7ZBA - chain A; structure by X-ray diffraction, 1.23 A resolution.

== Chain A ==
Protein: Haloalkane dehalogenase
Organism: Rhodococcus sp
Notes: EC 3.8.1.5
UniProt: P0A3G3 (DHAA_RHOSO); residue numbers follow UniProt; this construct covers 1-290
Chain sequence (303 residues; numbered 1 to 303; the number before each row is that of its first residue):
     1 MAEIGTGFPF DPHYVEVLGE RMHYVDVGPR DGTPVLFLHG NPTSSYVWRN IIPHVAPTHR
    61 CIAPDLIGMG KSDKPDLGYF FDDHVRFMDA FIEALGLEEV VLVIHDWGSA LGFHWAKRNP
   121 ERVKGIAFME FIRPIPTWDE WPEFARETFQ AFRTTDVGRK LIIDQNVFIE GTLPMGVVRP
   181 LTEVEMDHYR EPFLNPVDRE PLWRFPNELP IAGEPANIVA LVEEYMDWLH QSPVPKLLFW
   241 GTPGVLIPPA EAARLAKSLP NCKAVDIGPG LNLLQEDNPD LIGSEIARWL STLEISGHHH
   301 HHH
Not modelled in the structure: 1-3, 294-303
Construct notes: engineered mutation Ala-2 (Ser in P0A3G3), Val-47 (Leu in P0A3G3), Thr-58 (Ser in P0A3G3), Gly-78 (Asp in P0A3G3), Phe-87 (Tyr in P0A3G3), Met-88 (Leu in P0A3G3), Phe-128 (Cys in P0A3G3), Thr-155 (Ala in P0A3G3), Lys-160 (Glu in P0A3G3), Val-167 (Ala in P0A3G3), Thr-172 (Ala in P0A3G3), Met-175 (Lys in P0A3G3), Gly-176 (Cys in P0A3G3), Asn-195 (Lys in P0A3G3), Glu-224 (Ala in P0A3G3), Asp-227 (Asn in P0A3G3), Lys-257 (Glu in P0A3G3), Ala-264 (Thr in P0A3G3), Asn-272 (His in P0A3G3), Leu-273 (Tyr in P0A3G3); expression tag (291-303)
Covalent attachments: HaloTag with Me-TRaQ-G ligand (IL7) linked to Asp-106
Small-molecule neighbours: HaloTag with Me-TRaQ-G ligand (IL7; 4-(7-azanyl-5,5-dimethyl-3-methylimino-benzo[b][1]benzosilin-10-yl)-N-[2-[2-(6-chloranylhexoxy)ethoxy]ethyl]-3-methyl-benzamide): Asn-41, Trp-107, Ile-132, Phe-144, Ala-145, Thr-148, Phe-149, Phe-152, Leu-161, Val-167, Glu-170, Gly-171, Thr-172, Met-175, Gly-176, Leu-209, Val-245, Leu-246, Asn-272
What the authors report for this chain:
  - binding site for HaloTag with Me-TRaQ-G ligand: Asp-106, Phe-152, Val-167, Thr-172

== Overview ==
Covalently linked HaloTag with Me-TRaQ-G ligand: at Asp-106. The paper reports a binding site for HaloTag with
Me-TRaQ-G ligand at Asp-106, Phe-152 and Val-167 among others.
Chain A is Haloalkane dehalogenase (Rhodococcus sp); the structure, HaloTag with Me-TRaQ-G ligand, was
determined by X-ray diffraction together with 7ZBB and 7ZBD from the same study.
